7YJK - chains D and C of the 8 polymer chains in the assembly; structure by electron microscopy, 3.20 A resolution.

[Chain D]
Name: ORMDL family protein
From: Arabidopsis thaliana
UniProtKB: Q9C5I0 (Q9C5I0_ARATH); numbering as in UniProt (aligned over 1-157)
Chain sequence (157 residues; each row starts with the number of its first residue):
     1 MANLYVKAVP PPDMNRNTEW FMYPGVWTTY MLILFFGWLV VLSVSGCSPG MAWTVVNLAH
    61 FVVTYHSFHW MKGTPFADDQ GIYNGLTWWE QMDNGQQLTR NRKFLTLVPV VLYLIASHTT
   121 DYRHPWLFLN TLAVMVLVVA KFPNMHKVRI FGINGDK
Disordered / not traced: 157
Small-molecule neighbours: Z1T (N-[(2S,3R,4E)-1,3-dihydroxyoctadec-4-en-2-yl]tetracosanamide): Asn17, Trp20, Val26, Thr29, Tyr30, Ile33, Leu34, His60, Val63, Thr64, Ser67, Phe68, Met71, Gly73, Pro75, Phe76, Trp88
From the paper describing this entry:
  - binding site for Z1T: Asn17, Trp20, Ser67, Trp88
  - mutagenesis - N17A, S67R: increased catalytic activity
  - mutagenesis - N17A, S67R: decreased binding to C6-phytoceramide
  - mutagenesis - N17A/S67R, W20R, W88R: abolished binding to C6-phytoceramide
  - mutagenesis - W20R, W88R: increased catalytic activity (intracellular SPT activity)
  - mutagenesis - N17A/S67R: decreased catalytic activity (intracellular SPT activity)

[Chain C]
Name: Transmembrane protein, putative (DUF3317)
From: Arabidopsis thaliana
UniProtKB: A8MSB8 (A8MSB8_ARATH); residue numbers follow UniProt; this construct covers 1-56
Chain sequence (77 residues; numbered -20 to 56; the number before each row is that of its first residue; numbers below 1 keep their minus sign (Met-20 is residue -20)):
   -20 MADYKDDDDK SGPDEVDASG RMNWVQRKIY LYNVTFGLYM LDWWERYLFN SLVVVLMWFV
    40 LYNGTRYFSE LFQRHLT
Disordered / not traced: -20 to 0, 48-56
Differences from the reference sequence: initiating methionine (-20); expression tag (-19 to 0)

[How chain D and chain C interact]
Residue-residue contacts (7):
  Phe36(D) - Leu35(C)  hydrophobic
  Leu39(D) - Leu35(C)  hydrophobic
  Val40(D) - Leu31(C)  hydrophobic
  Leu42(D) - Phe38(C)
  Ser43(D) - Val34(C)
  Ser43(D) - Leu35(C)
  Ser43(D) - Phe38(C)

[Summary]
5 residues of chain D and 4 residues of chain C are in contact. Bound to chain D: compound Z1T. The paper
reports a binding site for Z1T at Asn17(D), Trp20(D) and Ser67(D) among others; N17A/S67R, W20R and W88R of
chain D abolish binding to C6-phytoceramide; 5 substitutions were tested in all.
Here chain D is ORMDL family protein and chain C is Transmembrane protein, putative (DUF3317), both from
Arabidopsis thaliana. Entry 7YJK (Cryo-EM structure of the dimeric atSPT-ORM1 complex) was determined by
electron microscopy together with 7YJM, 7YJN and 7YJO from the same study.
